Entry 7KIS (X-ray diffraction, 2.87 A resolution); this record covers chain A.

== Chain A ==
Molecule: Peptidoglycan D, D-transpeptidase MrdA
From: Pseudomonas aeruginosa
Notes: EC 3.4.16.4
Reference sequence: Q9X6V3 (Q9X6V3_PSEAI); residue numbers follow UniProt; this construct covers 1-646
Amino-acid sequence (646 residues; row label = number of the first residue in the row):
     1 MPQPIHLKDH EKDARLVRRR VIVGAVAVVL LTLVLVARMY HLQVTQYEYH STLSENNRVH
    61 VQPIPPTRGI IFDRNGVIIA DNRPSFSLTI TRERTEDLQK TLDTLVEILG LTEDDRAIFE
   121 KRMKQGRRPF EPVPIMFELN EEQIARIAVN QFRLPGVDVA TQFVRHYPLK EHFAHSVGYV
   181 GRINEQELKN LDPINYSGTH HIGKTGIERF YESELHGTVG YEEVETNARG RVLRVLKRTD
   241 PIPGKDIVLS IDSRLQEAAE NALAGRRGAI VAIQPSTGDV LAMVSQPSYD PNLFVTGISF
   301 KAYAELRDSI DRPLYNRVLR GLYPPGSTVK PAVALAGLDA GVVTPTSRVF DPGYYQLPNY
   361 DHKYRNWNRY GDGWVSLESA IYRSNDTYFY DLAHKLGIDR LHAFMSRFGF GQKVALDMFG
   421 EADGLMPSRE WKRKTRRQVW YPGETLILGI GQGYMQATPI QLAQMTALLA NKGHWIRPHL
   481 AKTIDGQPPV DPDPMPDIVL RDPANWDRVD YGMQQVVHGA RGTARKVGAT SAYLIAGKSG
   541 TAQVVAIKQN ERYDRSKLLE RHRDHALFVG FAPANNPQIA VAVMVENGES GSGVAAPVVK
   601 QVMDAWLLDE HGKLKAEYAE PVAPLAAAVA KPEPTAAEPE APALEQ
Unresolved in the structure: 1-59, 88-161, 223-237, 545-560, 623-646
Glycans and other covalent adducts: open form - WCK 5153 (C9D) linked to S327
Small-molecule neighbours: open form - WCK 5153 (C9D; (2S,5R)-1-formyl-N'-[(3R)-pyrrolidine-3-carbonyl]-5-[(sulfooxy)amino]piperidine-2-carbohydrazide): G326, K330, R365, N366, W367, R369, S384, D386, Y390, I450, Q452, T523, S539, G540, T541, G591, S592
What the authors report for this chain:
  - catalytic residues: S327
  - binding site for open form - WCK 5153: S327, N366, W367, R369, D386, Y390, I450, Q452, S539, T541, G591 to V594
  - contacts within the chain: R365-Y390 (backbone contact)
  - specificity-determining residues: W367 (proposed by the authors, not directly observed)

== In short ==
Covalently linked open form - WCK 5153: at S327. The paper reports the catalytic residue S327; a binding site
for open form - WCK 5153 at S327, N366 and W367 among others.
Chain A is Peptidoglycan D, D-transpeptidase MrdA (Pseudomonas aeruginosa); the structure, Crystal structure
of Pseudomonas aeruginosa PBP2 in complex with WCK 5153, was determined by X-ray diffraction, deposited
together with 7KIT, 7KIV and 7KIW.
